PDB entry 8DWX | electron microscopy, 3.27 A resolution | chains N and O of the 20 polymer chains in the assembly

== Chain N (and O) ==
Name: E2 glycoprotein
From: Chikungunya virus strain Senegal 37997
Notes: chain O of this document is another copy of the same molecule, construct and numbering; everything in this record applies to it too
Reference sequence: Q5XXP3 (POLS_CHIK3); residues 5-423 here correspond to UniProt positions 330-748 (UniProt number = residue number + 325)
Chain sequence (419 residues; each row starts with the number of its first residue):
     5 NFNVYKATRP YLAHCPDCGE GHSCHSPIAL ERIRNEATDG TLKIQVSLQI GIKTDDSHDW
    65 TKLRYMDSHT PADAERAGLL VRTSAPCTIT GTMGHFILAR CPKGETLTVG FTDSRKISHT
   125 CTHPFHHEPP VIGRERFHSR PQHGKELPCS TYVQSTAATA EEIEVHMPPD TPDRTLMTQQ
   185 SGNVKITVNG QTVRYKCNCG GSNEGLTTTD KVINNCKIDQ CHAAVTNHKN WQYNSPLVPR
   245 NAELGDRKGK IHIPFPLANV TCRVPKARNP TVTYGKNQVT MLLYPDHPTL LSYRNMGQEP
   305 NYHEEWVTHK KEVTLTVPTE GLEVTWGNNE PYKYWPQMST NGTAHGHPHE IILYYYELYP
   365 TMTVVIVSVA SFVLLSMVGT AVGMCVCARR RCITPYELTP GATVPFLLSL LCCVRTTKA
Not modelled in the structure: 419-423
Disulfides: C19-C125, C22-C28, C91-C105, C153-C266, C201-C225, C203-C220, C396-C417
Covalent attachments: N-acetylglucosamine (NAG) linked to N263, N345
From the paper describing this entry:
  - specificity-determining residues: N187
  - mutagenesis - N187D: decreased binding to 506.C01 (proposed by the authors, not directly observed)
  - mutagenesis - T213S, T213V: decreased binding to 506.A08 (proposed by the authors, not directly observed)

== Chain N / chain O interface ==
Contacting residue pairs - 4 pairs, chain N then chain O:
  R144(N) - P20(O)  hydrogen bond (side chain-backbone)
  R144(N) - G25(O)
  Q146(N) - H18(O)  hydrogen bond
  Q146(N) - P20(O)
Other interface residues (no listed pair), chain N (7 interface residues in all): T92, T94, R104, H142, S143
Other interface residues (no listed pair), chain O (8 interface residues in all): D21, E24, S27, E109, P128

== Summary ==
Chain N and chain O form an interface of 7 and 8 residues respectively, with 2 hydrogen bonds. Polar contacts
include R144(N)-P20(O) and Q146(N)-H18(O). N-acetylglucosamine is covalently linked to N263(N) and N345(N).
The paper reports that T213S and T213V of chain N reduce binding to 506.A08; the specificity determinant
N187(N).
Chain N and chain O are both E2 glycoprotein (Chikungunya virus strain Senegal 37997); the structure,
Chikungunya VLP in complex with neutralizing Fab 506.C01 (asymmetric unit), was determined by electron
microscopy together with 8DWY from the same study.
